2DHD - chain A; structure by X-ray diffraction, 2.13 A resolution.

== Chain A ==
Protein: Haloalkane dehalogenase
From: Xanthobacter autotrophicus
Notes: EC 3.8.1.5
UniProtKB: P22643 (DHLA_XANAU); residues 1-310 here = UniProt positions 1-310
Amino-acid sequence (310 residues; row label = number of the first residue in the row):
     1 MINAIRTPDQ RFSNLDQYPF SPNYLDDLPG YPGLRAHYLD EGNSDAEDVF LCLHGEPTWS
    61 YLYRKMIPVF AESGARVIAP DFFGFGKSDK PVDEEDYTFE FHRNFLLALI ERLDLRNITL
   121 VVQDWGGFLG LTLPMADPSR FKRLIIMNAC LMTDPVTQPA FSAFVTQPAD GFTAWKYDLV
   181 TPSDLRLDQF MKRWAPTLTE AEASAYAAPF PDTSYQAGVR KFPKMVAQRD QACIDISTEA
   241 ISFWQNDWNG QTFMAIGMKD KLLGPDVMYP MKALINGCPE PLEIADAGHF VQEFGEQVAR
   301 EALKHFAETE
Modified / non-standard residues: Asp124 ((2S)-2-amino-4-(2-chloroethoxy)-4-oxobutanoic acid; 0AK)
Swiss-Prot annotation at these positions:
  - active site: Asp260 (Proton donor), His289 (Proton acceptor)
  - binding site (chloride): Trp125, Trp175
From the paper describing this entry:
  - binding site for chloride ion: Trp125
  - catalytic residues: Glu56, Trp125
  - catalytic residues: Trp175, His289 (proposed by the authors, not directly observed)

== In short ==
From UniProt: active-site residues Asp260 and His289 and chloride-binding residues Trp125 and Trp175. From the
paper: catalytic residues Glu56, Trp125 and Trp175 among others; a binding site for chloride ion at Trp125.
Chain A is Haloalkane dehalogenase (Xanthobacter autotrophicus); the structure, Crystallographic analysis of
the catalytic mechanism of haloalkane dehalogenase, was determined by X-ray diffraction, deposited together
with 2DHE and 2DHC.
